PDB entry 8WKI | electron microscopy, 3.30 A resolution | chains ZG and ZA of the 53 polymer chains in the assembly

# Chain ZG
Protein: Flagellar hook protein FlgE
Source organism: Salmonella enterica subsp. enterica serovar Typhimurium str. LT2
UniProtKB: P0A1J1 (FLGE_SALTY); residue numbers follow UniProt; this construct covers 1-403
Chain sequence (403 residues; numbered 1 to 403; the number before each row is that of its first residue):
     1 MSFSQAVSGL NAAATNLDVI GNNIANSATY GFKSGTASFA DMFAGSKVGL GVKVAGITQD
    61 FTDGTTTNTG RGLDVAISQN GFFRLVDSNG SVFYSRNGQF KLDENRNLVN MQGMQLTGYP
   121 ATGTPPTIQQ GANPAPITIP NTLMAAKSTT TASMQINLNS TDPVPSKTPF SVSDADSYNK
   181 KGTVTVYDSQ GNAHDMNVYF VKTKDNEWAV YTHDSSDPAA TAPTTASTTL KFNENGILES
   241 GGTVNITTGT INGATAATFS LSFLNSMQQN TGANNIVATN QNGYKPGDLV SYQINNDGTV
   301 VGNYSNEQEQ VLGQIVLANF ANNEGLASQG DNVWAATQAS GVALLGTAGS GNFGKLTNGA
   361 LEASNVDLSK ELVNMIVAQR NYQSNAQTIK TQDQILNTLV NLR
Unresolved in the structure: 1, 403

# Chain ZA
Protein: Flagellar basal-body rod protein FlgG
Source organism: Salmonella enterica subsp. enterica serovar Typhimurium str. LT2
UniProtKB: P0A1J3 (FLGG_SALTY); residues 1-260 here = UniProt positions 1-260
Chain sequence (260 residues; row label = number of the first residue in the row):
     1 MISSLWIAKT GLDAQQTNMD VIANNLANVS TNGFKRQRAV FEDLLYQTIR QPGAQSSEQT
    61 TLPSGLQIGT GVRPVATERL HSQGNLSQTN NSKDVAIKGQ GFFQVMLPDG TSAYTRDGSF
   121 QVDQNGQLVT AGGFQVQPAI TIPANALSIT IGRDGVVSVT QQGQAAPVQV GQLNLTTFMN
   181 DTGLESIGEN LYIETQSSGA PNESTPGLNG AGLLYQGYVE TSNVNVAEEL VNMIQVQRAY
   241 EINSKAVSTT DQMLQKLTQL

# Chain ZG / chain ZA interface
Pairs across the interface (14; chain ZG residue first):
  Phe3(ZG) - Gln235(ZA)
  Val7(ZG) - Val231(ZA)  hydrophobic
  Val7(ZG) - Gln235(ZA)
  Asn89(ZG) - Gly207(ZA)  hydrogen bond (side chain-backbone)
  Asn89(ZG) - Leu208(ZA)
  Gln329(ZG) - Lys98(ZA)
  Asp331(ZG) - Tyr215(ZA)
  Tyr382(ZG) - Ala227(ZA)
  Asp393(ZG) - Ile234(ZA)
  Asp393(ZG) - Arg238(ZA)  salt bridge
  Asn397(ZG) - Arg238(ZA)
  Val400(ZG) - Ile242(ZA)  hydrophobic
  Val400(ZG) - Lys245(ZA)  hydrogen bond (backbone-side chain)
  Leu402(ZG) - Lys245(ZA)
Interface residues without a listed pair, chain ZG (13 interface residues in all): Leu10, Ile389, Leu396

# Summary
13 residues of chain ZG face 11 of chain ZA across their interface; the contacts include 2 hydrogen bonds and
1 salt bridge. Polar pairs include Asp393(ZG)-Arg238(ZA), Asn89(ZG)-Gly207(ZA) and Val400(ZG)-Lys245(ZA).
Chain ZG is Flagellar hook protein FlgE and chain ZA is Flagellar basal-body rod protein FlgG, both from
Salmonella enterica subsp. enterica serovar Typhimurium str. LT2; the structure, Cryo-EM structure of the
distal rod-hook within the flagellar motor-hook complex in the CW state, was determined by electron microscopy
(same publication as 8WHT, 8WIW, 8WK3, 8WK4, 8WKK, 8WKQ and 11 further entries).
